PDB entry 2YQ5 | X-ray diffraction, 2.75 A resolution | chains C and D of the 4 polymer chains in the assembly

# Chain C (and D)
Protein: D-isomer specific 2-hydroxyacid dehydrogenase
From: Lactobacillus delbrueckii SUBSP. bulgaricus
Notes: chain D of this document is another copy of the same molecule, construct and numbering; everything in this record applies to it too
Reference sequence: Q1GAA2 (Q1GAA2_LACDA); residues 1-333 here = UniProt positions 1-333
Chain sequence (343 residues; row label = number of the first residue in the row):
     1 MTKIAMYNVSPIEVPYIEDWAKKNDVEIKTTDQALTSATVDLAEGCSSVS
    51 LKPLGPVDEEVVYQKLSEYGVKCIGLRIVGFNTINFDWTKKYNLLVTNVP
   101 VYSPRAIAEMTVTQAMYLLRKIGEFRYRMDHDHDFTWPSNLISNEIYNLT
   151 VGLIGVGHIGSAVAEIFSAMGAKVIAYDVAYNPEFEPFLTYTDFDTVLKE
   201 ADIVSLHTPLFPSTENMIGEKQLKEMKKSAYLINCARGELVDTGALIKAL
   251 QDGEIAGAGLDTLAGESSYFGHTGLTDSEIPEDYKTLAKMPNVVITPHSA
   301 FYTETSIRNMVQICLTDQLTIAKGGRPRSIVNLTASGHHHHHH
Not modelled in the structure: 1, 333-343 (chain D: 1, 79-81, 91-93, 325-326, 331-343)
Sequence notes: expression tag (334-343)
Small-molecule neighbours: NAD (nicotinamide-adenine-dinucleotide): Tyr-102, Ile-107, Ile-154, Gly-155, Val-156, Gly-157, His-158, Ile-159, Gly-160, Tyr-177, Asp-178, Val-179, Ala-180, His-207, Thr-208, Pro-209, Leu-210, Phe-211, Thr-214, Met-217, Cys-235, Ala-236, Arg-237, Asp-261, His-298, Ala-300, Phe-301

# Chain C / chain D interface
Residue-residue contacts - 125 pairs, chain C then chain D:
  Ile-12(C) / Ser-139(D)
  Ile-12(C) / Ile-142(D)  hydrophobic
  Ser-103(C) / Glu-145(D)  hydrogen bond
  Arg-105(C) / Ile-146(D)
  Arg-105(C) / Tyr-147(D)
  Arg-105(C) / Met-170(D)  hydrogen bond (side chain-backbone)
  Ala-106(C) / Arg-120(D)  hydrogen bond (backbone-side chain)
  Ala-106(C) / Glu-145(D)
  Glu-109(C) / Arg-120(D)
  Glu-109(C) / Glu-145(D)
  Glu-109(C) / Ile-146(D)  hydrogen bond (side chain-backbone)
  Glu-109(C) / Tyr-147(D)
  Met-110(C) / Arg-120(D)
  Met-110(C) / Ile-122(D)  hydrophobic
  Thr-113(C) / Met-116(D)
  Thr-113(C) / Tyr-117(D)
  Thr-113(C) / Arg-120(D)
  Met-116(C) / Glu-109(D)
  Met-116(C) / Thr-113(D)
  Tyr-117(C) / Thr-113(D)
  Tyr-117(C) / Tyr-117(D)  hydrophobic
  Arg-120(C) / Ala-106(D)  hydrogen bond (side chain-backbone)
  Arg-120(C) / Glu-109(D)
  Arg-120(C) / Met-110(D)
  Arg-120(C) / Ser-299(D)  hydrogen bond (side chain-backbone)
  Arg-120(C) / Ala-300(D)  hydrogen bond (side chain-backbone)
  Ile-122(C) / Met-110(D)  hydrophobic
  Ile-122(C) / Thr-113(D)
  Ile-122(C) / Thr-296(D)
  Phe-125(C) / Pro-297(D)  hydrophobic
  Phe-125(C) / Ser-299(D)
  Arg-126(C) / Ala-288(D)  hydrogen bond (side chain-backbone)
  Arg-126(C) / Ile-295(D)
  Met-129(C) / Tyr-284(D)
  Met-129(C) / Pro-297(D)
  Asp-130(C) / Tyr-284(D)  hydrogen bond
  His-133(C) / Thr-273(D)
  His-133(C) / Gly-274(D)  hydrogen bond (backbone-backbone)
  His-133(C) / Leu-275(D)  hydrogen bond (backbone-backbone)
  His-133(C) / Asp-277(D)  salt bridge
  His-133(C) / Ile-280(D)
  Asp-134(C) / Thr-273(D)
  Phe-135(C) / Tyr-269(D)
  Phe-135(C) / Phe-270(D)  hydrophobic
  Phe-135(C) / Gly-271(D)  hydrogen bond (backbone-backbone)
  Phe-135(C) / His-272(D)  hydrogen bond (backbone-backbone)
  Phe-135(C) / Tyr-284(D)  hydrophobic
  Phe-135(C) / Pro-297(D)
  Thr-136(C) / Gly-271(D)
  Thr-136(C) / His-272(D)
  Thr-136(C) / Thr-273(D)
  Trp-137(C) / Pro-297(D)  hydrogen bond (side chain-backbone)
  Trp-137(C) / His-298(D)  hydrogen bond (side chain-backbone)
  Trp-137(C) / Ser-299(D)
  Trp-137(C) / Phe-301(D)  hydrophobic
  Trp-137(C) / Tyr-302(D)
  Pro-138(C) / Tyr-302(D)  hydrogen bond (backbone-side chain)
  Ser-139(C) / Ile-12(D)
  Ser-139(C) / Tyr-302(D)
  Leu-141(C) / Tyr-302(D)
  Ile-142(C) / Ile-12(D)  hydrophobic
  Ile-142(C) / Tyr-302(D)  hydrophobic
  Ile-142(C) / Thr-303(D)
  Ile-142(C) / Glu-304(D)
  Ile-142(C) / Ile-307(D)  hydrophobic
  Ser-143(C) / Tyr-302(D)  hydrogen bond (backbone-backbone)
  Ser-143(C) / Thr-303(D)
  Ser-143(C) / Glu-304(D)  hydrogen bond (backbone-backbone)
  Asn-144(C) / Thr-303(D)
  Asn-144(C) / Glu-304(D)
  Glu-145(C) / Ser-103(D)  hydrogen bond
  Glu-145(C) / Ala-106(D)
  Glu-145(C) / Glu-109(D)
  Glu-145(C) / Thr-303(D)  hydrogen bond
  Glu-145(C) / Thr-305(D)  hydrogen bond
  Ile-146(C) / Arg-105(D)
  Ile-146(C) / Glu-109(D)  hydrogen bond (backbone-side chain)
  Tyr-147(C) / Arg-105(D)
  Asn-148(C) / Thr-305(D)
  Ala-169(C) / Ala-169(D)  hydrophobic
  Met-170(C) / Arg-105(D)  hydrogen bond (backbone-side chain)
  Met-170(C) / Ile-166(D)  hydrophobic
  Met-170(C) / Met-170(D)  hydrophobic
  Tyr-269(C) / Phe-135(D)
  Phe-270(C) / Phe-135(D)  hydrophobic
  Gly-271(C) / Phe-135(D)  hydrogen bond (backbone-backbone)
  Gly-271(C) / Thr-136(D)
  His-272(C) / Phe-135(D)  hydrogen bond (backbone-backbone)
  His-272(C) / Thr-136(D)
  Thr-273(C) / Asp-134(D)
  Leu-275(C) / His-133(D)
  Leu-275(C) / Phe-135(D)  hydrophobic
  Asp-277(C) / His-133(D)  salt bridge
  Ile-280(C) / His-133(D)
  Ile-280(C) / Phe-135(D)  hydrophobic
  Tyr-284(C) / Met-129(D)
  Tyr-284(C) / Asp-130(D)  hydrogen bond
  Tyr-284(C) / Phe-135(D)
  Ala-288(C) / Arg-126(D)  hydrogen bond (backbone-side chain)
  Ile-295(C) / Arg-126(D)
  Ile-295(C) / Met-129(D)
  Thr-296(C) / Ile-122(D)
  Pro-297(C) / Phe-125(D)  hydrophobic
  Pro-297(C) / Met-129(D)  hydrophobic
  Pro-297(C) / Phe-135(D)
  Pro-297(C) / Trp-137(D)  hydrogen bond (backbone-side chain)
  His-298(C) / Trp-137(D)
  Ser-299(C) / Arg-120(D)  hydrogen bond (backbone-side chain)
  Ser-299(C) / Phe-125(D)
  Ala-300(C) / Arg-120(D)  hydrogen bond (backbone-side chain)
  Tyr-302(C) / Trp-137(D)
  Tyr-302(C) / Pro-138(D)  hydrogen bond (side chain-backbone)
  Tyr-302(C) / Ser-139(D)
  Tyr-302(C) / Leu-141(D)
  Tyr-302(C) / Ile-142(D)
  Tyr-302(C) / Ser-143(D)  hydrogen bond (backbone-backbone)
  Thr-303(C) / Ile-142(D)
  Thr-303(C) / Ser-143(D)
  Thr-303(C) / Asn-144(D)
  Thr-303(C) / Glu-145(D)  hydrogen bond
  Glu-304(C) / Ile-142(D)
  Glu-304(C) / Ser-143(D)  hydrogen bond (backbone-backbone)
  Thr-305(C) / Glu-145(D)  hydrogen bond
  Thr-305(C) / Asn-148(D)
  Ile-307(C) / Ile-142(D)  hydrophobic
Other interface residues (no listed pair), chain C (60 interface residues in all): Asp-132, Ile-166, Gly-274, Thr-276, Val-293, Val-294, Phe-301
Other interface residues (no listed pair), chain D (58 interface residues in all): Val-112, Val-294

# Overview
Chain C and chain D form an interface of 60 and 58 residues respectively, with 35 hydrogen bonds and 2 salt
bridges. Polar contacts include His-133(C)/Asp-277(D), Ser-103(C)/Glu-145(D) and Arg-105(C)/Met-170(D). Bound
to chain C: NAD.
Chain C and chain D are both D-isomer specific 2-hydroxyacid dehydrogenase (Lactobacillus delbrueckii SUBSP.
bulgaricus); the structure, Crystal Structure of D-isomer specific 2-hydroxyacid dehydrogenase from
Lactobacillus delbrueckii ssp. bulgaricus: NAD complexed form, was determined by X-ray diffraction, deposited
together with 2YQ4.
